4OQ8 - chains A and B of the 4 polymer chains in the assembly; structure by X-ray diffraction, 1.45 A resolution.

== Chain A ==
Molecule: Coat protein
Source organism: Satellite Tobacco Mosaic Virus
Reference sequence: P17574 (COAT_STMV); numbering as in UniProt (aligned over 1-159)
Amino-acid sequence (159 residues; each row starts with the number of its first residue):
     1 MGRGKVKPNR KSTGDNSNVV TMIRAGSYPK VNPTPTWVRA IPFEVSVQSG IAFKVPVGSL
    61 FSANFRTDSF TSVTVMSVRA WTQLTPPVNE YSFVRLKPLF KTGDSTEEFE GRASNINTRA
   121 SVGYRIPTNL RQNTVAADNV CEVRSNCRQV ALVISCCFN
Unresolved in the structure: 1-15
From the paper describing this entry:
  - binding site for sulfate ion: Asn-117
  - binding site for phosphate ion: Asn-115, Asn-117
  - binding site for the 2-nt RNA strand: Asn-16, Arg-125, Arg-131

== Chain B ==
Molecule: 10-nt RNA strand
Source organism: Satellite Tobacco Mosaic Virus
Sequence (10 nucleotides; numbered 161 to 170; the number before each row is that of its first residue):
   161 AAAAAAAAAA

== Chain A / chain B interface ==
Pairs across the interface (2; chain A residue first):
  Thr-36(A) / A165(B)  hydrogen bond to the sugar
  Val-38(A) / A165(B)  sugar contact
Other interface residues (no listed pair), chain A (4 interface residues in all): Pro-35, Trp-37
Other interface residues (no listed pair), chain B (3 interface residues in all): A164, A166

== In short ==
4 residues of chain A and 3 residues of chain B are in contact, with 1 hydrogen bond. Its one hydrogen-bonded
contact is Thr-36(A)/A165(B). From the paper: a binding site for the 2-nt RNA strand at Asn-16(A), Arg-125(A)
and Arg-131(A); a binding site for phosphate ion at Asn-115(A) and Asn-117(A).
Chain A is Coat protein and chain B is a 10-nt RNA strand, both from Satellite Tobacco Mosaic Virus; the
structure, Satellite Tobacco Mosaic Virus Refined to 1.4 A Resolution using icosahedral constraints, was
determined by X-ray diffraction, deposited together with 4NIA and 4OQ9.
